5LEV - chain A; structure by X-ray diffraction, 3.20 A resolution.

[Chain A]
Protein: UDP-N-acetylglucosamine--dolichyl-phosphate N-acetylglucosaminephosphotransferase
Organism: Homo sapiens
Notes: EC 2.7.8.15
Reference sequence: Q9H3H5 (GPT_HUMAN); residue numbers follow UniProt; this construct covers 1-408
Chain sequence (409 residues; numbered 0 to 408; the number before each row is that of its first residue; numbering starts at 0):
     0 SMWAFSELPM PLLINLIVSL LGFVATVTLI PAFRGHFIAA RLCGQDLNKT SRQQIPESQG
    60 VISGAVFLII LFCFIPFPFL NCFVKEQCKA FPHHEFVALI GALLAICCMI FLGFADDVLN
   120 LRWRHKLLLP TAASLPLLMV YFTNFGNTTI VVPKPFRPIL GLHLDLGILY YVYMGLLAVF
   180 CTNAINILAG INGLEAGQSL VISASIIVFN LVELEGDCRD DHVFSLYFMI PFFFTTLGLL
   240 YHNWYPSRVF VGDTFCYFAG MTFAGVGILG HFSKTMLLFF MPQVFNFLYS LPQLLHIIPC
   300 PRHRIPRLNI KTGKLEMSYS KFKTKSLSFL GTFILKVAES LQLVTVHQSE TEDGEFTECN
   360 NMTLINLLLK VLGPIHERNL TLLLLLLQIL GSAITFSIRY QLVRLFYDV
Disordered / not traced: 0-7, 80-90, 152-161, 404-408
Differences from the reference sequence: expression tag (0); engineered mutation Gly-264 (Val in Q9H3H5)
UniProt features mapped onto this chain:
  - binding site (UDP-N-acetyl-alpha-D-glucosamine): Gln-44 to Leu-46, Glu-56, Asn-191, Arg-301 to Arg-303
  - binding site (tunicamycin A1): Leu-46, Asn-119, Asn-185, Asp-252, Arg-303
  - binding site (dolichyl phosphate): Lys-125, Val-178 to Ile-186
  - binding site (Mg(2+)): Asn-185, Asp-252
  - glycosylation: Asn-146 (N-linked (GlcNAc...) asparagine)
  - natural variant: Met-9 (M9I: In a breast cancer sample), Met-108 (M108I: In CMS13), Val-117 (V117I: In CMS13), Leu-120 (L120M: In CMS13), Gly-160 (G160S: In CMS13), Tyr-170 (Y170C: In CDG1J), Gly-192 (G192S: In CMS13), Gly-264 (V264G: In CMS13; this construct carries the variant)
  - mutagenesis: Pro-30 (P30S: Mildly reduced UDP-N-acetylglucosamine-dolichyl-phosphate N-acetylglucosaminephosphotransferase activity), Ile-69 (I69N: No significant effect on UDP-N-acetylglucosamine-dolichyl-phosphate N-acetylglucosaminephosphotransferase activity), Leu-103 (L103F: Impairs protein stability), Ala-114 (A114G: No significant effect on UDP-N-acetylglucosamine-dolichyl-phosphate N-acetylglucosaminephosphotransferase activity), Asp-115 (D115A/N: Strongly reduced UDP-N-acetylglucosamine-dolichyl-phosphate N-acetylglucosaminephosphotransferase activity ...), Asp-116 (D116A/N: Strongly reduced UDP-N-acetylglucosamine-dolichyl-phosphate N-acetylglucosaminephosphotransferase activity), Trp-122 (W122A: Strongly reduced UDP-N-acetylglucosamine-dolichyl-phosphate N-acetylglucosaminephosphotransferase activity), Lys-125 (K125A/E/N: Loss of UDP-N-acetylglucosamine-dolichyl-phosphate N-acetylglucosaminephosphotransferase activity), Leu-168 (L168P: Strongly reduced UDP-N-acetylglucosamine-dolichyl-phosphate N-acetylglucosaminephosphotransferase activity), Asn-182 (N182A: Loss of UDP-N-acetylglucosamine-dolichyl-phosphate N-acetylglucosaminephosphotransferase activity), Asn-185 (N185A/D: Loss of UDP-N-acetylglucosamine-dolichyl-phosphate N-acetylglucosaminephosphotransferase activity), Asp-252 (D252A: Reduces binding to inhibitor. Nearly abolishes UDP-N-acetylglucosamine-dolichyl-phosphate N-acetylglucosaminephosphotransferase activity), 4 further mutagenesis entries in UniProt
What the authors report for this chain:
  - mutagenesis - L103F: decreased stability
  - self-association interface (contacts with another copy of this molecule); pairs are residue here / residue on that copy: Cys-106/Cys-106, Leu-103
  - disease-associated variants - I29F, R218W: decreased stability
  - disease-associated variants - P30S, M108I, V117I, L120M, L168P, Y170C, G192S, R301C, R301H: decreased catalytic activity
  - disease-associated variants - G160S, V264G (2.5-fold): increased catalytic activity
  - disease-associated variants - I69N, A114G, L385R: unchanged catalytic activity
  - disease-associated variants - V264G: unchanged stability
  - mutagenesis - D115A, D115E, D115N, D116A, D116E, D116N, D252A: decreased catalytic activity
  - catalytic residues: Lys-125, Asn-185, Arg-301 (proposed by the authors, not directly observed)
  - mutagenesis - K125A, K125E, K125Q, N185A, N185D: abolished catalytic activity
  - mutagenesis - D252N (5-fold): increased catalytic activity
  - catalytic residues: His-302

[In short]
Curated annotation (UniProt) lists 8 UDP-N-acetyl-alpha-D-glucosamine-binding residues, 5 tunicamycin
A1-binding residues, 10 dolichyl phosphate-binding residues and Mg2+-binding residues Asn-185 and Asp-252.
From the paper: catalytic residues Lys-125, Asn-185 and Arg-301 among others; P30S, M108I and V117I, among
others, reduce catalytic activity; 30 substitutions were tested in all.
Chain A is UDP-N-acetylglucosamine--dolichyl-phosphate N-acetylglucosaminephosphotransferase (Homo sapiens);
the structure, Crystal structure of human UDP-N-acetylglucosamine-dolichyl-phosphate
N-acetylglucosaminephosphotransferase (DPAGT1) (V264G mutant), was determined by X-ray diffraction together
with 6FWZ, 5O5E and 6FM9 from the same study.
